PDB entry 7UI9 | electron microscopy, 3.30 A resolution | chains S and A of the 33 polymer chains in the assembly

== Chain S ==
Protein: Transcription elongation factor S-II
From: Saccharomyces cerevisiae S288C
UniProtKB: P07273 (TFS2_YEAST); residues 1-309 here = UniProt positions 1-309
Chain sequence (309 residues; row label = number of the first residue in the row):
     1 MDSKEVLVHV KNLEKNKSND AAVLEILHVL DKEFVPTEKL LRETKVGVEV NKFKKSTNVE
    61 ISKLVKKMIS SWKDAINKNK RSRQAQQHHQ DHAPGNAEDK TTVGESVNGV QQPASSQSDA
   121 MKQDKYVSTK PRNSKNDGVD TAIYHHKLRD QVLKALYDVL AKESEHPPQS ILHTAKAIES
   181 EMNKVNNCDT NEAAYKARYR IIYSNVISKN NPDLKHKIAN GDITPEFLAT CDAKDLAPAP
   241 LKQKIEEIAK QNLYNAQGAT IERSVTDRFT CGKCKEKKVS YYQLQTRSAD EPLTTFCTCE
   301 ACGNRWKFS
Unresolved in the structure: 1-128
Swiss-Prot annotation at these positions:
  - zinc finger: Asp267 to Lys307 (TFIIS-type)
  - binding site (Zn(2+)): Cys271, Cys274, Cys299, Cys302
  - modified residue: Ser116 (Phosphoserine)

== Chain A ==
Protein: DNA-directed RNA polymerase II subunit RPB1
From: Saccharomyces cerevisiae S288C
Notes: EC 2.7.7.6
UniProtKB: P04050 (RPB1_YEAST); residues 1-1453 here = UniProt positions 1-1453
Chain sequence (1453 residues; numbered 1 to 1453; the number before each row is that of its first residue):
     1 MVGQQYSSAP LRTVKEVQFG LFSPEEVRAI SVAKIRFPET MDETQTRAKI GGLNDPRLGS
    61 IDRNLKCQTC QEGMNECPGH FGHIDLAKPV FHVGFIAKIK KVCECVCMHC GKLLLDEHNE
   121 LMRQALAIKD SKKRFAAIWT LCKTKMVCET DVPSEDDPTQ LVSRGGCGNT QPTIRKDGLK
   181 LVGSWKKDRA TGDADEPELR VLSTEEILNI FKHISVKDFT SLGFNEVFSR PEWMILTCLP
   241 VPPPPVRPSI SFNESQRGED DLTFKLADIL KANISLETLE HNGAPHHAIE EAESLLQFHV
   301 ATYMDNDIAG QPQALQKSGR PVKSIRARLK GKEGRIRGNL MGKRVDFSAR TVISGDPNLE
   361 LDQVGVPKSI AKTLTYPEVV TPYNIDRLTQ LVRNGPNEHP GAKYVIRDSG DRIDLRYSKR
   421 AGDIQLQYGW KVERHIMDND PVLFNRQPSL HKMSMMAHRV KVIPYSTFRL NLSVTSPYNA
   481 DFDGDEMNLH VPQSEETRAE LSQLCAVPLQ IVSPQSNKPC MGIVQDTLCG IRKLTLRDTF
   541 IELDQVLNML YWVPDWDGVI PTPAIIKPKP LWSGKQILSV AIPNGIHLQR FDEGTTLLSP
   601 KDNGMLIIDG QIIFGVVEKK TVGSSNGGLI HVVTREKGPQ VCAKLFGNIQ KVVNFWLLHN
   661 GFSTGIGDTI ADGPTMREIT ETIAEAKKKV LDVTKEAQAN LLTAKHGMTL RESFEDNVVR
   721 FLNEARDKAG RLAEVNLKDL NNVKQMVMAG SKGSFINIAQ MSACVGQQSV EGKRIAFGFV
   781 DRTLPHFSKD DYSPESKGFV ENSYLRGLTP QEFFFHAMGG REGLIDTAVK TAETGYIQRR
   841 LVKALEDIMV HYDNTTRNSL GNVIQFIYGE DGMDAAHIEK QSLDTIGGSD AAFEKRYRVD
   901 LLNTDHTLDP SLLESGSEIL GDLKLQVLLD EEYKQLVKDR KFLREVFVDG EANWPLPVNI
   961 RRIIQNAQQT FHIDHTKPSD LTIKDIVLGV KDLQENLLVL RGKNEIIQNA QRDAVTLFCC
  1021 LLRSRLATRR VLQEYRLTKQ AFDWVLSNIE AQFLRSVVHP GEMVGVLAAQ SIGEPATQMT
  1081 LNTFHFAGVA SKKVTSGVPR LKEILNVAKN MKTPSLTVYL EPGHAADQEQ AKLIRSAIEH
  1141 TTLKSVTIAS EIYYDPDPRS TVIPEDEEII QLHFSLLDEE AEQSFDQQSP WLLRLELDRA
  1201 AMNDKDLTMG QVGERIKQTF KNDLFVIWSE DNDEKLIIRC RVVRPKSLDA ETEAEEDHML
  1261 KKIENTMLEN ITLRGVENIE RVVMMKYDRK VPSPTGEYVK EPEWVLETDG VNLSEVMTVP
  1321 GIDPTRIYTN SFIDIMEVLG IEAGRAALYK EVYNVIASDG SYVNYRHMAL LVDVMTTQGG
  1381 LTSVTRHGFN RSNTGALMRC SFEETVEILF EAGASAELDD CRGVSENVIL GQMAPIGTGA
  1441 FDVMIDEESL VKY
Swiss-Prot annotation at these positions:
  - region: Pro248 to Asp260 (Lid loop), Asn306 to Lys323 (Rudder loop), Pro810 to Glu822 (Bridging helix)
  - binding site (Zn(2+)): Cys67, Cys70, Cys77, His80, Cys107, Cys110, Cys148, Cys167
  - binding site (Mg(2+)): Asp481, Asp483, Asp485
  - cross-link (Glycyl lysine isopeptide (Lys-Gly)): Lys695 (interchain with G-Cter in ubiquitin), Lys1246 (interchain with G-Cter in ubiquitin), Lys1350 (interchain with G-Cter in ubiquitin)
  - mutagenesis: Lys1246 (K1246R: Impairs ubiquitination during transcription stress)

== Interface between chain S and chain A ==
Pairs across the interface - 74 pairs, chain S then chain A:
  Lys196(S) with Asp1178(A), salt bridge
  Tyr199(S) with Leu1176(A), hydrophobic
  Arg200(S) with His1173(A); Leu1176(A); Trp1228(A)
  Ile201(S) with Glu1230(A)
  Tyr203(S) with Ser1175(A); Leu1176(A), hydrophobic
  Ser204(S) with Glu1230(A), hydrogen bond
  Asn205(S) with Glu1230(A), hydrogen bond; Asn1232(A)
  Ile207(S) with Leu1172(A), hydrophobic
  Lys209(S) with Glu1168(A); Gln1171(A)
  Ala233(S) with Glu1230(A); Asn1232(A), hydrogen bond (backbone-side chain)
  Ala237(S) with Asn1232(A)
  Leu241(S) with Asn1232(A)
  Lys244(S) with Glu1234(A), salt bridge
  Ile248(S) with Arg1199(A); Ala1200(A), hydrophobic
  Asn252(S) with Lys1132(A), hydrogen bond (backbone-side chain); Ala1200(A), hydrogen bond (side chain-backbone); Asn1203(A); Asp1204(A)
  Leu253(S) with Gln1128(A); Lys1132(A)
  Tyr254(S) with Ala704(A), hydrogen bond (side chain-backbone); Lys705(A); His706(A)
  Ala256(S) with Lys1132(A); Arg1135(A); Met1284(A), hydrogen bond (backbone-backbone)
  Gln257(S) with His706(A), hydrogen bond; Gly707(A); Gln1128(A); Met1284(A); Trp1304(A)
  Gly258(S) with His706(A); Val1283(A); Met1284(A), hydrogen bond (backbone-backbone); Met1285(A)
  Ala259(S) with His706(A)
  Ile261(S) with Lys1092(A)
  Glu262(S) with Arg720(A), salt bridge
  Arg263(S) with Arg720(A)
  Ser264(S) with Glu724(A), hydrogen bond
  Val265(S) with Glu724(A), hydrogen bond (backbone-side chain)
  Thr266(S) with Asp727(A)
  Arg268(S) with Asp727(A), salt bridge; Arg731(A)
  Phe269(S) with Phe755(A), hydrophobic
  Tyr281(S) with Asn723(A); Glu724(A), hydrogen bond; Asp727(A), hydrogen bond
  Tyr282(S) with His1085(A)
  Gln283(S) with Arg726(A), hydrogen bond
  Leu284(S) with His1085(A)
  Thr286(S) with Asp826(A); Leu1081(A); Asn1082(A), hydrogen bond; His1085(A)
  Arg287(S) with Gln1078(A); Leu1081(A)
  Ser288(S) with Leu1081(A)
  Pro292(S) with Asn757(A)
  Leu293(S) with Ile756(A), hydrophobic; Gln760(A)
  Thr294(S) with Asn1082(A)
  Phe296(S) with Asn1082(A); His1085(A); Asp1359(A)
  Ala301(S) with Lys1300(A), hydrogen bond (backbone-side chain)
  Lys307(S) with Asp1359(A)
Interface residues without a listed pair, chain S (47 interface residues in all): Thr260, Lys273, Thr295, Cys302, Arg305
Interface residues without a listed pair, chain A (54 interface residues in all): Thr703, Lys728, Ser769, Thr827, Phe1086, Val1089, Ser1091, Glu1129, Lys1290, Gly1360

== Summary ==
The interface between chain S and chain A involves 47 residues on one side and 54 on the other; the contacts
include 16 hydrogen bonds and 4 salt bridges. Polar contacts include Lys196(S)-Asp1178(A),
Lys244(S)-Glu1234(A) and Glu262(S)-Arg720(A).
Chain S is Transcription elongation factor S-II and chain A is DNA-directed RNA polymerase II subunit RPB1,
both from Saccharomyces cerevisiae S288C; the structure, Core Mediator-PICearly (Copy A), was determined by
electron microscopy (same publication as 7UIC, 7UIF, 7UIG, 7UIK, 7UIL and 7UIO).
